Entry 6C31 (X-ray diffraction, 3.00 A resolution); this record covers chains B and L of the 6 polymer chains in the assembly.

== Chain B ==
Protein: TetR family transcriptional regulator
Source organism: Mycobacterium tuberculosis (strain ATCC 25618 / H37Rv)
UniProtKB: L0T5M0 (L0T5M0_MYCTU); residue numbers follow UniProt; this construct covers 1-201
Sequence (214 residues; numbered 1 to 214; the number before each row is that of its first residue):
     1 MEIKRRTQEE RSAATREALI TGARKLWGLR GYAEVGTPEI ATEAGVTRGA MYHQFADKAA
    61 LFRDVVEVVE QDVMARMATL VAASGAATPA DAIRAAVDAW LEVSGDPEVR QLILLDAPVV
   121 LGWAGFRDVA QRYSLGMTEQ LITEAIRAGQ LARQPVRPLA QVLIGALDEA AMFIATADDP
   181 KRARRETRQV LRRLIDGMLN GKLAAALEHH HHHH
Not modelled in the structure: 1-5, 201-214
Sequence notes: expression tag (202-214)
Reported in the primary citation:
  - binding site for the 23-nt DNA strand: Thr37, Thr47, Arg48, Tyr52
  - mutagenesis - T37V, T47V, Y52F: decreased binding to the 23-nt DNA strand
  - mutagenesis - R48M: abolished binding to the 23-nt DNA strand
  - specificity-determining residues: Arg48

== Chain L ==
Molecule: 23-nt DNA strand
Sequence (23 nucleotides; each row starts with the number of its first residue):
     1 GTTACCGGCA GTCTGCTTGT AAA

== How chain B and chain L interact ==
Residue-residue contacts (17; chain B residue first):
  Arg6(B) - DG19(L)  sugar contact
  Thr7(B) - DT20(L)  hydrogen bond to the phosphate
  Gln8(B) - DT18(L)  base contact
  Gln8(B) - DG19(L)  phosphate contact
  Gln8(B) - DT20(L)  hydrogen bond to the phosphate
  Gly36(B) - DA10(L)  phosphate contact
  Thr37(B) - DA10(L)  hydrogen bond to the phosphate
  Pro38(B) - DC9(L)  phosphate contact
  Pro38(B) - DA10(L)  phosphate contact
  Arg48(B) - DA10(L)  salt bridge to the phosphate
  Arg48(B) - DG11(L)  hydrogen bond to the base
  Tyr52(B) - DA10(L)  sugar contact
  Tyr52(B) - DG11(L)  hydrogen bond to the phosphate
  Tyr52(B) - DT12(L)  base contact
  Asp57(B) - DG11(L)  phosphate contact
  Lys58(B) - DA10(L)  salt bridge to the phosphate
  Lys58(B) - DG11(L)  hydrogen bond to the phosphate
Other interface residues (no listed pair), chain B (11 interface residues in all): Arg11

== In short ==
The interface between chain B and chain L involves 11 residues on one side and 7 on the other, with 6 hydrogen
bonds and 2 salt bridges. Among the polar pairs are Arg48(B)-DG11(L), Thr7(B)-DT20(L) and Gln8(B)-DT20(L). The
paper reports a binding site for the 23-nt DNA strand at Thr37(B), Thr47(B) and Arg48(B) among others; T37V,
T47V and Y52F of chain B reduce binding to the 23-nt DNA strand.
Here chain B is TetR family transcriptional regulator (Mycobacterium tuberculosis (strain ATCC 25618 / H37Rv))
and chain L is a 23-nt DNA strand. Entry 6C31 (Crystal structure of TetR family protein Rv0078 in complex with
DNA) was determined by X-ray diffraction, deposited together with 5WM9.
